5U7K - chain A; structure by X-ray diffraction, 2.06 A resolution.

== Chain A ==
Molecule: cGMP-dependent 3', 5'-cyclic phosphodiesterase
Source organism: Homo sapiens
Notes: EC 3.1.4.17; fragment: Catalytic domain of PDE2
UniProt: O00408 (PDE2A_HUMAN), isoform O00408-5; residues 579-919 here correspond to UniProt positions 323-663 (UniProt number = residue number - 256)
Amino-acid sequence (345 residues; row label = number of the first residue in the row):
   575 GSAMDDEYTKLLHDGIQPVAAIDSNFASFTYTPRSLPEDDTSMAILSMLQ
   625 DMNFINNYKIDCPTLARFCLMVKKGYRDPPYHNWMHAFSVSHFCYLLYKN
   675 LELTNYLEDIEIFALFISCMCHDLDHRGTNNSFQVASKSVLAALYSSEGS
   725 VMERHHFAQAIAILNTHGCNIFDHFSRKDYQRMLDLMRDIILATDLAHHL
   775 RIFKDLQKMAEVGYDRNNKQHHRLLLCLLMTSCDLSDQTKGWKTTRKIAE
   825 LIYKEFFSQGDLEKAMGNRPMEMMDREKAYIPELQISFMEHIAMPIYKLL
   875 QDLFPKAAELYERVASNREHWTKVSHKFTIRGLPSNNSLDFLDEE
Unresolved in the structure: 575-576, 917-919
Differences from the reference sequence: expression tag (575-578)
Bound ions: Zn2+: H660, H696, D697, D808; Mg2+ near D697 (its only coordinating residue here)
Ligand contacts: inhibitors (7Y1; 3-[5-(4-ethylphenyl)-1-methyl-1H-pyrazol-4-yl]-5-propoxy[1,2,4]triazolo[4,3-a]pyrazine): Y655, H656, T768, L770, H773, T805, D808, L809, Q812, I826, Y827, F830, M847, Q859, F862, I866, I870

== Summary ==
Chain A binds inhibitors. H660, H696, D697 and D808 coordinate Zn2+.
Chain A is cGMP-dependent 3', 5'-cyclic phosphodiesterase (Homo sapiens); the structure, PDE2 catalytic domain
complexed with inhibitors, was determined by X-ray diffraction together with 5U7D, 5U7I, 5U7J and 5U7L from
the same study.
